7L0F - chains E and F; structure by X-ray diffraction, 1.98 A resolution.

# Chain E
Molecule: GTPase HRas
Source organism: Homo sapiens
Notes: EC 3.6.5.2
UniProtKB: P01112 (RASH_HUMAN); residues 1-166 here = UniProt positions 1-166
Amino-acid sequence (167 residues; row label = number of the first residue in the row; numbering starts at 0):
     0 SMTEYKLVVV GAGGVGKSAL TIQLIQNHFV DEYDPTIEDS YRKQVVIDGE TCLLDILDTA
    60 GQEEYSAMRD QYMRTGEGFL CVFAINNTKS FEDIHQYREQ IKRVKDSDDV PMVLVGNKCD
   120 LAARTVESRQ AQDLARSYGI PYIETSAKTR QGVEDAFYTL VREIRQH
Unresolved in the structure: 0
Sequence notes: expression tag (0)
Bound ions: Mg2+: Ser17, Thr35 (together with GTP-gamma-S)
Small-molecule neighbours: GTP-gamma-S (GSP; 5'-guanosine-diphosphate-monothiophosphate): Ala11, Gly12, Gly13, Val14, Gly15, Lys16, Ser17, Ala18, Phe28, Val29, Asp30, Glu31, Tyr32, Asp33, Pro34, Thr35, Thr58, Ala59, Gly60, Asn116, Lys117, Asp119, Leu120, Ser145, Ala146, Lys147

# Chain F
Molecule: Monobody 12VC3
Source organism: Homo sapiens
Notes: antibody fragment or engineered binder
Amino-acid sequence (97 residues; each row starts with the number of its first residue; numbers below 1 keep their minus sign (Gly-1 is residue -1)):
    -1 GSVSSVPTKL EVVAATPTSL LISWDAPAVT VFFYIIAYGE TGHGVGAFQA FRVPGSKSTA
    59 TISGLKPGVD YTITVYARGY SKQGPYKPSP ISINYRT
Unresolved in the structure: -1 to 2
Small-molecule neighbours: GTP-gamma-S (GSP; 5'-guanosine-diphosphate-monothiophosphate): Ile33, Val43, Gly44, Phe46

# How chain E and chain F interact
Pairs across the interface (40):
  Gly12(E) - Ala48(F)
  Gly13(E) - Phe46(F)
  Phe28(E) - Val43(F)  hydrophobic
  Asp30(E) - Val43(F)
  Tyr32(E) - Ile33(F)
  Tyr32(E) - Phe46(F)  hydrophobic
  Tyr32(E) - Ala48(F)
  Tyr32(E) - Tyr74(F)
  Asp33(E) - Arg76(F)  salt bridge
  Asp33(E) - Lys85(F)  salt bridge
  Pro34(E) - Ile33(F)  hydrophobic
  Pro34(E) - Tyr74(F)
  Pro34(E) - Arg76(F)  hydrogen bond (backbone-side chain)
  Pro34(E) - Lys85(F)  hydrogen bond (backbone-side chain)
  Thr35(E) - Phe31(F)
  Ile36(E) - Gly77(F)
  Ile36(E) - Tyr78(F)  hydrophobic
  Ile36(E) - Tyr84(F)
  Ile36(E) - Lys85(F)
  Ala59(E) - Phe31(F)  hydrophobic
  Ala59(E) - Arg50(F)
  Gly60(E) - Arg50(F)  hydrogen bond (backbone-side chain)
  Gln61(E) - Arg50(F)
  Glu62(E) - Arg50(F)  hydrogen bond (backbone-side chain)
  Glu63(E) - Phe30(F)
  Glu63(E) - Arg50(F)  salt bridge
  Tyr64(E) - Phe30(F)  hydrogen bond (side chain-backbone)
  Tyr64(E) - Arg50(F)
  Tyr64(E) - Pro52(F)
  Tyr64(E) - Gly53(F)
  Met67(E) - Phe30(F)  hydrophobic
  Asn85(E) - Gly44(F)  hydrogen bond (side chain-backbone)
  Asn85(E) - Phe46(F)  hydrogen bond (side chain-backbone)
  Asn85(E) - Gln47(F)  hydrogen bond (backbone-side chain)
  Asn86(E) - Gln47(F)
  Asn86(E) - Ala48(F)
  Lys117(E) - Gly44(F)  hydrogen bond (side chain-backbone)
  Leu120(E) - Val43(F)
  Leu120(E) - Gly44(F)
  Lys147(E) - Val43(F)
Also at the interface, not in a pair above, chain E (23 interface residues in all): Glu37, Thr87
Also at the interface, not in a pair above, chain F (20 interface residues in all): Ala35, Ala45, Pro83

# In short
Chain E and chain F form an interface of 23 and 20 residues respectively; the contacts include 9 hydrogen
bonds and 3 salt bridges. Polar contacts include Asp33(E)-Arg76(F), Asp33(E)-Lys85(F) and Glu63(E)-Arg50(F).
GTP-gamma-S is bound between chain E and chain F.
Chain E is GTPase HRas and chain F is Monobody 12VC3, both from Homo sapiens; the structure, Monobody 12VC3
Bound to HRAS(WT), was determined by X-ray diffraction, deposited together with 7L0G.
